6PW6 - chains B and D of the 9 polymer chains in the assembly; structure by electron microscopy, 4.50 A resolution (low resolution: residue-level contacts below are approximate; hydrogen-bond / salt-bridge calls are withheld).

# Chain B (and D)
Protein: Envelope glycoprotein gp41
Organism: Human immunodeficiency virus 1
Notes: chain D of this document is another copy of the same molecule, construct and numbering; everything in this record applies to it too
UniProt: Q2N0S6 (Q2N0S6_9HIV1); the construct has insertions or renumbered stretches relative to UniProt, so the offset changes along the chain: 512-541 = UniProt 509-538; 560-567 = UniProt 539-546; 570-664 = UniProt 567-661
Sequence (153 residues; row label = number of the first residue in the row; note: 20 numbers in that range are skipped by the numbering (no residue carries them; nothing is unmodelled there); a row labelled like 567A-567T holds insertion residues (567A, then the next letters in order)):
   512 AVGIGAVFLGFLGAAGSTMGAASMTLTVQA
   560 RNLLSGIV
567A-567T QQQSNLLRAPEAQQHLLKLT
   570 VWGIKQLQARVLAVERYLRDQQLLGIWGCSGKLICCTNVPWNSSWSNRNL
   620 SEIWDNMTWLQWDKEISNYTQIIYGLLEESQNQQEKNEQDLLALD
Unresolved in the structure: 512-518, 567A-567T
Differences from the reference sequence: conflict Pro567J (Ile556 in Q2N0S6), Cys605 (Thr602 in Q2N0S6)
Disulfide bonds: Cys598-Cys604
Glycans and other covalent adducts: N-acetylglucosamine (NAG) linked to Asn611, Asn618, Asn625, Asn637

# How chain B and chain D interact
Residue-residue contacts (22; chain B residue first):
  Val570(B) with Val570(D)
  Ile573(B) with Leu576(D)
  Leu576(B) with Leu576(D)
  Val580(B) with Arg579(D)
  Glu584(B) with Arg579(D)
  Leu587(B) with Val583(D); Leu587(D)
  Arg588(B) with Leu563(D); Ile566(D); Val567(D)
  Gln591(B) with Leu562(D); Leu563(D); Ile566(D); Tyr586(D)
  Ile595(B) with Gln540(D)
  Asn651(B) with Leu537(D)
  Glu654(B) with Lys601(D); Leu602(D); Ile603(D)
  Gln658(B) with Ile603(D); Cys605(D)
  Leu661(B) with Cys605(D)
Other interface residues (no listed pair), chain B (17 interface residues in all): Gln577, Leu581, Val583, Ser599
Other interface residues (no listed pair), chain D (20 interface residues in all): Met535, Ala541, Val580, Gly600

# Overview
The interface between chain B and chain D involves 17 residues on one side and 20 on the other.
Both chains are Envelope glycoprotein gp41 (Human immunodeficiency virus 1). Entry 6PW6 (The HIV-1 Envelope
Glycoprotein Clone BG505 SOSIP.664 in Complex with Three Copies of the Bovine Broadly ...) was determined by
electron microscopy (same publication as 6OO0 and 6OPA).
